6FKL - chains B and C of the 6 polymer chains in the assembly; structure by X-ray diffraction, 2.10 A resolution.

Chain B:
Molecule: Tubulin beta-2B chain
Organism: Bos taurus
Reference sequence: Q6B856 (TBB2B_BOVIN); the author numbering skips numbers that UniProt does not, so the offset changes along the chain: 1-42 = UniProt 1-42; 45-360 = UniProt 43-358; 369-455 = UniProt 359-445
Sequence (445 residues; numbered 1 to 455; 10 numbers in that range are skipped by the numbering (no residue carries them; nothing is unmodelled there); the number before each row is that of its first residue):
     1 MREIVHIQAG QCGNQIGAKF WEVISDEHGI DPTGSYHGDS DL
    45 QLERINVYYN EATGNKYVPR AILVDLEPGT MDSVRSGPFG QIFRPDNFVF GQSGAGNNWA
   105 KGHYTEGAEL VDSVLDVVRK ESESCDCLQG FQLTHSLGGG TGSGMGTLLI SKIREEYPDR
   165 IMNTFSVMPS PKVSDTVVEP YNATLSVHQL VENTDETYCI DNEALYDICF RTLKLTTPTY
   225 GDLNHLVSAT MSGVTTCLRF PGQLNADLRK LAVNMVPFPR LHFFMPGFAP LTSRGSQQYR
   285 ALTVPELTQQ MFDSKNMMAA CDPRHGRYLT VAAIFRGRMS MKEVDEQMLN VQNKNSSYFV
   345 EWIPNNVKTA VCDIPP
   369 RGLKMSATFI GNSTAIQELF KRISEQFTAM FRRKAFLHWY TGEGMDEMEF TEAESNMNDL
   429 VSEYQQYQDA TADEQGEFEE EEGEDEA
Disordered / not traced: 278-281, 440-455
Curated features (UniProtKB/Swiss-Prot):
  - motif: Met1 to Ile4 (MREI motif)
  - binding site (GTP): Gln11, Glu71, Ser140, Gly144, Thr145, Gly146, Asn206, Asn228
  - binding site (Mg(2+)): Glu71
  - modified residue: Ser40 (Phosphoserine), Thr57 (Phosphothreonine), Lys60 (N6-acetyllysine), Ser174 (Phosphoserine), Thr287 (Phosphothreonine), Thr292 (Phosphothreonine), Arg320 (Omega-N-methylarginine), Glu448 (5-glutamyl polyglutamate)
  - cross-link (Glycyl lysine isopeptide (Lys-Gly)): Lys60 (interchain with G-Cter in ubiquitin), Lys326 (interchain with G-Cter in ubiquitin)
Metal / ion sites: Mg2+: Gln11 (together with GDP); Ca2+ near Glu113 (its only coordinating residue here)
Ligand contacts:
  - DLK (2-{1-[(2-Methoxyphenyl)amino]ethylidene}-5-phenyl-1,3-cyclohexanedione): Ile4, Tyr52, Gln136, Asn167, Phe169, Glu200, Tyr202, Val238, Thr239, Cys241, Leu242, Leu248, Leu252, Leu255, Asn258, Met259, Ala316, Ala317, Ile318, Lys352, Thr353, Ala354, Ile378
  - GDP (guanosine-5'-diphosphate): Gly10, Gln11, Cys12, Gln15, Ile16, Asp69, Ala99, Asn101, Ser140, Gly142, Gly143, Gly144, Thr145, Gly146, Val171, Pro173, Val177, Asp179, Glu183, Asn206, Leu209, Tyr224, Leu227, Asn228
Reported in the primary citation:
  - binding site for DLK: Ile4, Tyr52, Gln136, Asn167, Phe169, Glu200, Tyr202, Val238, Thr239, Cys241, Leu242, Leu248, Leu252, Leu255, Asn258, Met259, Ala317, Lys352, Ala354
  - conformationally variable residues (side-chain flip): Leu255

Chain C:
Molecule: Tubulin alpha-1B chain
Organism: Bos taurus
Reference sequence: P81947 (TBA1B_BOVIN); residues 1-451 here = UniProt positions 1-451
Sequence (451 residues; each row starts with the number of its first residue):
     1 MRECISIHVG QAGVQIGNAC WELYCLEHGI QPDGQMPSDK TIGGGDDSFN TFFSETGAGK
    61 HVPRAVFVDL EPTVIDEVRT GTYRQLFHPE QLITGKEDAA NNYARGHYTI GKEIIDLVLD
   121 RIRKLADQCT GLQGFLVFHS FGGGTGSGFT SLLMERLSVD YGKKSKLEFS IYPAPQVSTA
   181 VVEPYNSILT THTTLEHSDC AFMVDNEAIY DICRRNLDIE RPTYTNLNRL ISQIVSSITA
   241 SLRFDGALNV DLTEFQTNLV PYPRIHFPLA TYAPVISAEK AYHEQLSVAE ITNACFEPAN
   301 QMVKCDPRHG KYMACCLLYR GDVVPKDVNA AIATIKTKRS IQFVDWCPTG FKVGINYQPP
   361 TVVPGGDLAK VQRAVCMLSN TTAIAEAWAR LDHKFDLMYA KRAFVHWYVG EGMEEGEFSE
   421 AREDMAALEK DYEEVGVDSV EGEGEEEGEE Y
Disordered / not traced: 1, 441-451
Metal / ion sites: Ca2+: Asp39, Thr41, Gly44, Glu55
Ligand contacts: GTP (guanosine-5'-triphosphate): Val9, Gly10, Gln11, Ala12, Gln15, Ile16, Asp69, Asp98, Ala99, Ala100, Asn101, Ser140, Gly142, Gly143, Gly144, Thr145, Gly146, Ile171, Pro173, Val177, Ser178, Glu183, Asn206, Tyr224, Leu227, Asn228, Ile231
Reported in the primary citation:
  - binding site for DLK: Thr179

How chain B and chain C interact:
Residue-residue contacts (39):
  Glu71(B) with Arg2(C), salt bridge
  Gln96(B) with Arg2(C), hydrogen bond (backbone-side chain)
  Ser97(B) with Arg2(C), hydrogen bond (backbone-side chain)
  Gly98(B) with Arg2(C)
  Asn101(B) with Glu254(C), hydrogen bond
  Asp179(B) with Lys352(C), hydrogen bond (backbone-side chain)
  Thr180(B) with Glu254(C); Asn258(C)
  Val181(B) with Asn258(C), hydrogen bond (backbone-side chain); Pro348(C), hydrophobic
  Thr221(B) with Lys326(C); Asn329(C)
  Ala397(B) with Trp346(C)
  Met398(B) with Trp346(C)
  Arg400(B) with Ser439(C), hydrogen bond
  Arg401(B) with Tyr262(C), hydrogen bond (backbone-side chain); Asp345(C), salt bridge; Trp346(C); Glu434(C), hydrogen bond (side chain-backbone); Val435(C); Val437(C), hydrogen bond (side chain-backbone); Asp438(C); Ser439(C), hydrogen bond
  Lys402(B) with Tyr262(C)
  Ala403(B) with Pro261(C); Tyr262(C); Trp346(C), hydrophobic
  Phe404(B) with Thr257(C); Asn258(C); Val260(C); Pro261(C), hydrogen bond (backbone-backbone); Trp346(C), hydrophobic
  His406(B) with Val260(C), hydrogen bond (side chain-backbone); Pro261(C); Tyr262(C); Pro263(C)
  Trp407(B) with Gln256(C); Thr257(C), hydrogen bond (side chain-backbone); Val260(C)
Other interface residues (no listed pair), chain B (21 interface residues in all): Gly100, Val182, Leu405
Other interface residues (no listed pair), chain C (22 interface residues in all): Pro325, Cys347

In short:
The interface between chain B and chain C involves 21 residues on one side and 22 on the other, with 13
hydrogen bonds and 2 salt bridges. Polar pairs include Glu71(B)-Arg2(C), Arg401(B)-Asp345(C) and
Gln96(B)-Arg2(C). From the paper: a binding site for DLK at Ile4(B), Tyr52(B) and Thr179(C) among others;
conformational variability at Leu255(B).
Chain B is Tubulin beta-2B chain and chain C is Tubulin alpha-1B chain, both from Bos taurus; the structure,
Tubulin-TUB015 complex, was determined by X-ray diffraction (same publication as 6FKJ).
